Entry 6GZV (electron microscopy, 4.00 A resolution); this record covers chains A and D of the 4 polymer chains in the assembly.

== Chain A ==
Protein: Capsid protein VP1
Organism: Coxsackievirus B3 (strain Nancy)
Notes: EC 3.4.22.29, 3.6.1.15, 3.4.22.28, 2.7.7.48
Reference sequence: P03313 (POLG_CXB3N); residues 1-284 here correspond to UniProt positions 571-854 (UniProt number = residue number + 570)
Chain sequence (284 residues; numbered 1 to 284; the number before each row is that of its first residue):
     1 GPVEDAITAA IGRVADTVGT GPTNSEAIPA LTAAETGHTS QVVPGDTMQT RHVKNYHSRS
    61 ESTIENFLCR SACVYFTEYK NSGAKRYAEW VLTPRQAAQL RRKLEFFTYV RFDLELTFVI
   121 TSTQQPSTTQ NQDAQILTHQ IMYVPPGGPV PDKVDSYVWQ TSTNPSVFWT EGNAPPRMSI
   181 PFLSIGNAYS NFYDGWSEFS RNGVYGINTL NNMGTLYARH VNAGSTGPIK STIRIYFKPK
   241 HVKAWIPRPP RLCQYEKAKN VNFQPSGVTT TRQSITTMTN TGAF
Not modelled in the structure: 1-12, 282-284
Small-molecule neighbours: FHK (4-[[4-[1,3-bis(oxidanylidene)isoindol-2-yl]phenyl]sulfonylamino]benzoic acid): Cys73, Phe76, Glu78, Lys153, Asp155, Ser156, Tyr157, Trp159, Gln160, Arg219, Arg234
UniProt features mapped onto this chain:
  - site: Thr281, Gly282 (Cleavage)
From the paper describing this entry:
  - binding site for FHK: Phe76, Glu78, Arg234
  - mutagenesis - Q160G, R234G: abolished growth
  - mutagenesis - D133G: decreased stability
  - mutagenesis - D133G: decreased growth

== Chain D ==
Protein: Capsid protein VP4
Organism: Coxsackievirus B3 (strain Nancy)
Notes: EC 3.4.22.29, 3.6.1.15, 3.4.22.28, 2.7.7.48
Reference sequence: P03313 (POLG_CXB3N); numbering as in UniProt (aligned over 1-69)
Chain sequence (69 residues; numbered 1 to 69; the number before each row is that of its first residue):
     1 MGAQVSTQKT GAHETRLNAS GNSIIHYTNI NYYKDAASNS ANRQDFTQDP GKFTEPVKDI
    61 MIKSLPALN
Not modelled in the structure: 1, 13-24
UniProt features mapped onto this chain:
  - site: Asn69 (Cleavage)
  - lipidation: Gly2 (N-myristoyl glycine)

== Interface between chain A and chain D ==
Residue-residue contacts (37; chain A residue first):
  Arg13(A) - Gln48(D)  hydrogen bond (backbone-side chain)
  Glu26(A) - Ser64(D)
  Ala27(A) - Ser64(D)
  Ala27(A) - Leu65(D)
  Thr32(A) - Ala67(D)
  Ala33(A) - Leu68(D)  hydrophobic
  Glu35(A) - Leu68(D)
  Thr36(A) - Val57(D)
  Thr36(A) - Met61(D)
  Gly37(A) - Pro56(D)
  His38(A) - Glu55(D)  salt bridge
  His38(A) - Val57(D)
  His38(A) - Met61(D)
  Thr39(A) - Glu55(D)
  Ser40(A) - Glu55(D)
  Gln41(A) - Thr54(D)
  Gln41(A) - Glu55(D)
  Gln41(A) - Lys63(D)  hydrogen bond (backbone-side chain)
  Ser58(A) - Lys9(D)
  Arg59(A) - Gln48(D)  hydrogen bond
  Ser60(A) - Phe46(D)
  Thr63(A) - Asp45(D)
  Glu65(A) - Ala41(D)
  Glu65(A) - Arg43(D)  salt bridge
  Asn66(A) - Arg43(D)  hydrogen bond
  Cys69(A) - Arg43(D)  hydrogen bond (backbone-side chain)
  Arg70(A) - Arg43(D)
  Asp113(A) - Ala37(D)
  Ser179(A) - Ala37(D)  hydrogen bond (side chain-backbone)
  Pro181(A) - Ala37(D)  hydrophobic
  Lys240(A) - Ser38(D)  hydrogen bond (side chain-backbone)
  Lys240(A) - Asn39(D)  hydrogen bond (side chain-backbone)
  His241(A) - Ala36(D)
  His241(A) - Asn39(D)  hydrogen bond (side chain-backbone)
  His241(A) - Ser40(D)  hydrogen bond (side chain-backbone)
  His241(A) - Asn42(D)  hydrogen bond
  Pro247(A) - Phe53(D)
Also at the interface, not in a pair above, chain A (29 interface residues in all): Pro29, Asp46, Tyr56
Also at the interface, not in a pair above, chain D (24 interface residues in all): Ala12

== Summary ==
The interface between chain A and chain D involves 29 residues on one side and 24 on the other; the contacts
include 11 hydrogen bonds and 2 salt bridges. Polar contacts include His38(A)-Glu55(D), Glu65(A)-Arg43(D) and
Arg13(A)-Gln48(D). The paper reports a binding site for FHK at Phe76(A), Glu78(A) and Arg234(A); Q160G and
R234G of chain A abolish growth.
Here chain A is Capsid protein VP1 and chain D is Capsid protein VP4, both from Coxsackievirus B3 (strain
Nancy). Entry 6GZV (Identification of a druggable VP1-VP3 interprotomer pocket in the capsid of enteroviruses)
was determined by electron microscopy.
